Entry 3SNB (X-ray diffraction, 2.40 A resolution); this record covers chains A and H.

[Chain A]
Protein: 3C-like proteinase
From: SARS coronavirus
Notes: EC 3.4.22.-
UniProt: P0C6U8 (R1A_CVHSA); residues 1-306 here correspond to UniProt positions 3241-3546 (UniProt number = residue number + 3240)
Chain sequence (306 residues; row label = number of the first residue in the row):
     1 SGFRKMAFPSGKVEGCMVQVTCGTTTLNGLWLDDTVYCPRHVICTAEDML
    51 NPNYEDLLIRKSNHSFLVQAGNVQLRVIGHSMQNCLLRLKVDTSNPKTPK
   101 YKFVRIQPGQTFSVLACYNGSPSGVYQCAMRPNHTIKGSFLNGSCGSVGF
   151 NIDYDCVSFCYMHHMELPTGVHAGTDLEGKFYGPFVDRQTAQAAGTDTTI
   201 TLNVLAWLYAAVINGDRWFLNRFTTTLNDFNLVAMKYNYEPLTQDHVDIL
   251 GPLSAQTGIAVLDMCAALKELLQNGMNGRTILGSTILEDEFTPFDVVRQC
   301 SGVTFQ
Swiss-Prot annotation at these positions:
  - active site (For 3CL-PRO activity): His41, Cys145
  - site: Gln306 (Cleavage)
Reported in the primary citation:
  - binding site for Peptide aldehyde inhibitor Ac-DSFDQ-H (chain H): His41, Met49, Cys145, His164, Met165, Asp187, Arg188, Gln189
  - conformationally variable residues (side-chain flip): Gln189
  - catalytic residues: His41, Cys145 (citing earlier work)

[Chain H]
Protein: Peptide aldehyde inhibitor Ac-DSFDQ-H
Chain sequence (6 residues; numbered 0 to 5; the number before each row is that of its first residue; numbering starts at 0):
     0 XDSFDQ
Modified / non-standard residues: ACE (acetyl group) at position 0; Gln5 ((4s)-4-amino-5-hydroxypentanamide; ECC)

[Interface between chain A and chain H]
Pairs across the interface - 30 pairs, chain A then chain H:
  His41(A) with Asp4(H), salt bridge; Gln5(H)
  Met49(A) with Asp4(H)
  Phe140(A) with Gln5(H)
  Leu141(A) with Gln5(H)
  Asn142(A) with Gln5(H)
  Gly143(A) with Gln5(H)
  Cys145(A) with Asp4(H), hydrogen bond (side chain-backbone); Gln5(H), covalent bond
  His163(A) with Gln5(H)
  His164(A) with Asp4(H); Gln5(H)
  Met165(A) with Phe3(H); Asp4(H); Gln5(H)
  Glu166(A) with Ser2(H); Phe3(H), hydrogen bond (backbone-backbone); Gln5(H)
  Pro168(A) with ACE_0(H); Asp1(H)
  His172(A) with Gln5(H)
  Asp187(A) with Asp4(H)
  Arg188(A) with Ser2(H); Asp4(H)
  Gln189(A) with Asp1(H); Ser2(H)
  Thr190(A) with Asp1(H); Ser2(H), hydrogen bond (backbone-side chain)
  Ala191(A) with Asp1(H)
  Gln192(A) with Ser2(H), hydrogen bond
Other interface residues (no listed pair), chain A (21 interface residues in all): Ser144, Leu167

[Summary]
The interface between chain A and chain H involves 21 residues on one side and 6 on the other, with 1 covalent
bond, 4 hydrogen bonds and 1 salt bridge. Polar contacts include His41(A)-Asp4(H), Cys145(A)-Asp4(H) and
Thr190(A)-Ser2(H). The paper reports catalytic residues His41(A) and Cys145(A); a binding site for Peptide
aldehyde inhibitor Ac-DSFDQ-H (chain H) at His41(A), Met49(A) and Cys145(A) among others.
Here chain A is 3C-like proteinase (SARS coronavirus) and chain H is Peptide aldehyde inhibitor Ac-DSFDQ-H.
Entry 3SNB (Crystal structure of SARS coronavirus main protease complexed with Ac-DSFDQ-H (soaking)) was
determined by X-ray diffraction (same publication as 3SN8, 3SNA, 3SNC, 3SND and 3SNE).
